PDB entry 6U1B | X-ray diffraction, 2.08 A resolution | chain A

# Chain A
Protein: Glutamyl endopeptidase
From: Staphylococcus epidermidis (strain ATCC 12228)
Notes: EC 3.4.21.19
Reference sequence: P0C0Q2 (GSEA_STAES); residues 59-282 here = UniProt positions 59-282
Sequence (224 residues; row label = number of the first residue in the row):
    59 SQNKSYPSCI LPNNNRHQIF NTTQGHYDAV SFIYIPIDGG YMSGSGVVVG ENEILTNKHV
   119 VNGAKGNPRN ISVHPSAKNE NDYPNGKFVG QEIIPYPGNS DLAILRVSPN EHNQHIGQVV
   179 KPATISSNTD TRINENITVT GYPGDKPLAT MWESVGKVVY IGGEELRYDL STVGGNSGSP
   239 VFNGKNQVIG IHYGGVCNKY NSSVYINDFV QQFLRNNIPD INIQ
Unresolved in the structure: 59-61
Construct notes: engineered mutation Cys67 (Val in P0C0Q2), Cys255 (Asp in P0C0Q2)
UniProt features mapped onto this chain:
  - active site (Charge relay system): His117, Asp159, Ser235
Cystine bridges: Cys67-Cys255

# Summary
Curated annotation (UniProt) lists 3 active-site residues.
Chain A is Glutamyl endopeptidase (Staphylococcus epidermidis (strain ATCC 12228)); the structure, Structure
of N-terminus locked Esp with eight pro-peptide residues - V67C, D255C, was determined by X-ray diffraction,
deposited together with 6TYA, 6Q24, 6PYM and 6Q12.
